Entry 8EVH (electron microscopy, 2.85 A resolution); this record covers chains E and I of the 13 polymer chains in the assembly.

# Chain E
Molecule: Histone H3.1
From: Homo sapiens
UniProt: P68431 (H31_HUMAN); residues 0-135 here correspond to UniProt positions 1-136 (UniProt number = residue number + 1)
Chain sequence (136 residues; each row starts with the number of its first residue; numbering starts at 0):
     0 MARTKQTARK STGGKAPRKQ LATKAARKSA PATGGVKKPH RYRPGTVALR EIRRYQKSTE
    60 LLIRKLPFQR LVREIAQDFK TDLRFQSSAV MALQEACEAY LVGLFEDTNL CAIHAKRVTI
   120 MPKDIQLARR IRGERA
Unresolved in the structure: 0-37, 134-135
UniProt features mapped onto this chain:
  - modified residue: Arg-2 (Asymmetric dimethylarginine), Thr-3 (Phosphothreonine), Lys-4 (Allysine), Gln-5 (5-glutamyl dopamine), Thr-6 (Phosphothreonine), Arg-8 (Citrulline), Lys-9 (N6,N6,N6-trimethyllysine), Ser-10 (ADP-ribosylserine), Thr-11 (Phosphothreonine), Lys-14 (N6-(2-hydroxyisobutyryl)lysine), Arg-17 (Asymmetric dimethylarginine), Lys-18 (N6-(2-hydroxyisobutyryl)lysine), Lys-23 (N6-(2-hydroxyisobutyryl)lysine), Arg-26 (Citrulline), Lys-27 (N6,N6,N6-trimethyllysine), Ser-28 (ADP-ribosylserine), Lys-36 (N6,N6,N6-trimethyllysine), Lys-37 (N6-methyllysine), Tyr-41 (Phosphotyrosine), Lys-56 (N6,N6,N6-trimethyllysine) and 8 more in UniProt
  - lipidation: Lys-18 (N6-decanoyllysine)

# Chain I
Molecule: 162-nt DNA strand
Sequence (162 nucleotides; numbered 1 to 162; the number before each row is that of its first residue):
     1 TAGGTGCAGG GCCTCTCGGC TGCTGATCTT CAGCTGGTTG CTGAGAGTTG CAGCATTGCT
    61 GAGTCTTAGC AATGGATACT TCCCGATTCC CCTCACAAAA ATAGGTCAGT CTGTCTGGCT
   121 AGTTCTGTAC TTGCAGACAC AGGGCATGTG GGGTTCCTAT TT
Unresolved in the structure: 1-21

# Interface between chain E and chain I
Contacting residue pairs (17):
  Arg-42(E) with DC91(I), salt bridge to the phosphate
  Pro-43(E) with DC91(I), phosphate contact
  Arg-63(E) with DC82(I), sugar contact
  Arg-72(E) with DT73(I), salt bridge to the phosphate
  Arg-83(E) with DA72(I), hydrogen bond to the sugar; DT73(I), phosphate contact
  Phe-84(E) with DA72(I), sugar contact; DT73(I), hydrogen bond to the phosphate
  Gln-85(E) with DA72(I), phosphate contact
  Ser-86(E) with DA72(I), phosphate contact
  Arg-116(E) with DT93(I), phosphate contact; DC94(I), phosphate contact
  Val-117(E) with DC92(I), phosphate contact; DT93(I), hydrogen bond to the phosphate
  Thr-118(E) with DC92(I), phosphate contact; DT93(I), hydrogen bond to the phosphate
  Met-120(E) with DC94(I), phosphate contact
Other interface residues (no listed pair), chain E (14 interface residues in all): Arg-40, Lys-115
Other interface residues (no listed pair), chain I (10 interface residues in all): DC83, DT88, DC90

# Overview
The interface between chain E and chain I involves 14 residues on one side and 10 on the other; the contacts
include 4 hydrogen bonds and 2 salt bridges. Among the polar pairs are Arg-83(E)/DA72(I), Phe-84(E)/DT73(I)
and Val-117(E)/DT93(I).
Here chain E is Histone H3.1 (Homo sapiens) and chain I is a 162-nt DNA strand. Entry 8EVH (CX3CR1 nucleosome
and wild type PU.1 complex) was determined by electron microscopy together with 8EVI, 8EVJ and 8SYP from the
same study.
